9PN0 - chains D and A of the 5 polymer chains in the assembly; structure by electron microscopy, 2.30 A resolution.

== Chain D ==
Molecule: HD4
Amino-acid sequence (19 residues; row label = number of the first residue in the row):
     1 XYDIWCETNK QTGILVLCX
Modified positions: ACE (acetyl group) at position 1; Y2 (D-tyrosine; DTY); NH2 (amino group) at position 19
Covalently attached groups: covalent link ACE_1-C6

== Chain A ==
Molecule: Huntingtin
From: Homo sapiens
UniProtKB: P42858 (HD_HUMAN); the construct has insertions or renumbered stretches relative to UniProt, so the offset changes along the chain: 1-38 = UniProt 1-38; 41-3144 = UniProt 39-3142
Amino-acid sequence (3156 residues; row label = number of the first residue in the row):
     1 MATLEKLMKA FESLKSFQQQ QQQQQQQQQQ QQQQQQQQQQ PPPPPPPPPP PQLPQPPPQA
    61 QPLLPQPQPP PPPPPPPPGP AVAEEPLHRP KKELSATKKD RVNHCLTICE NIVAQSVRNS
   121 PEFQKLLGIA MELFLLCSDD AESDVRMVAD ECLNKVIKAL MDSNLPRLQL ELYKEIKKNG
   181 APRSLRAALW RFAELAHLVR PQKCRPYLVN LLPCLTRTSK RPEESVQETL AAAVPKIMAS
   241 FGNFANDNEI KVLLKAFIAN LKSSSPTIRR TAAGSAVSIC QHSRRTQYFY SWLLNVLLGL
   301 LVPVEDEHST LLILGVLLTL RYLVPLLQQQ VKDTSLKGSF GVTRKEMEVS PSAEQLVQVY
   361 ELTLHHTQHQ DHNVVTGALE LLQQLFRTPP PELLQTLTAV GGIGQLTAAK EESGGRSRSG
   421 SIVELIAGGG SSCSPVLSRK QKGKVLLGEE EALEDDSESR SDVSSSALTA SVKDEISGEL
   481 AASSGVSTPG SAGHDIITEQ PRSQHTLQAD SVDLASCDLT SSATDGDEED ILSHSSSQVS
   541 AVPSDPAMDL NDGTQASSPI SDSSQTTTEG PDSAVTPSDS SEIVLDGTDN QYLGLQIGQP
   601 QDEDEEATGI LPDEASEAFR NSSMALQQAH LLKNMSHCRQ PSDSSVDKFV LRDEATEPGD
   661 QENKPCRIKG DIGQSTDDDS APLVHCVRLL SASFLLTGGK NVLVPDRDVR VSVKALALSC
   721 VGAAVALHPE SFFSKLYKVP LDTTEYPEEQ YVSDILNYID HGDPQVRGAT AILCGTLICS
   781 ILSRSRFHVG DWMGTIRTLT GNTFSLADCI PLLRKTLKDE SSVTCKLACT AVRNCVMSLC
   841 SSSYSELGLQ LIIDVLTLRN SSYWLVRTEL LETLAEIDFR LVSFLEAKAE NLHRGAHHYT
   901 GLLKLQERVL NNVVIHLLGD EDPRVRHVAA ASLIRLVPKL FYKCDQGQAD PVVAVARDQS
   961 SVYLKLLMHE TQPPSHFSVS TITRIYRGYN LLPSITDVTM ENNLSRVIAA VSHELITSTT
  1021 RALTFGCCEA LCLLSTAFPV CIWSLGWHCG VPPLSASDES RKSCTVGMAT MILTLLSSAW
  1081 FPLDLSAHQD ALILAGNLLA ASAPKSLRSS WASEEEANPA ATKQEEVWPA LGDRALVPMV
  1141 EQLFSHLLKV INICAHVLDD VAPGPAIKAA LPSLTNPPSL SPIRRKGKEK EPGEQASVPL
  1201 SPKKGSEASA ASRQSDTSGP VTTSKSSSLG SFYHLPSYLK LHDVLKATHA NYKVTLDLQN
  1261 STEKFGGFLR SALDVLSQIL ELATLQDIGK CVEEILGYLK SCFSREPMMA TVCVQQLLKT
  1321 LFGTNLASQF DGLSSNPSKS QGRAQRLGSS SVRPGLYHYC FMAPYTHFTQ ALADASLRNM
  1381 VQAEQENDTS GWFDVLQKVS TQLKTNLTSV TKNRADKNAI HNHIRLFEPL VIKALKQYTT
  1441 TTCVQLQKQV LDLLAQLVQL RVNYCLLDSD QVFIGFVLKQ FEYIEVGQFR ESEAIIPNIF
  1501 FFLVLLSYER YHSKQIIGIP KIIQLCDGIM ASGRKAVTHA IPALQPIVHD LFVLRGTNKA
  1561 DAGKELETQK EVVVSMLLRL IQYHQVLEMF ILVLQQCHKE NEDKWKRLSR QIADIILPML
  1621 AKQQMHIDSH EALGVLNTLF EILAPSSLRP VDMLLRSMFV TPNTMASVST VQLWISGILA
  1681 ILRVLISQST EDIVLSRIQE LSFSPYLISC TVINRLRDGD STSTLEEHSE GKQIKNLPEE
  1741 TFSRFLLQLV GILLEDIVTK QLKVEMSEQQ HTFYCQELGT LLMCLIHIFK SGMFRRITAA
  1801 ATRLFRSDGC GGSFYTLDSL NLRARSMITT HPALVLLWCQ ILLLVNHTDY RWWAEVQQTP
  1861 KRHSLSSTKL LSPQMSGEEE DSDLAAKLGM CNREIVRRGA LILFCDYVCQ NLHDSEHLTW
  1921 LIVNHIQDLI SLSHEPPVQD FISAVHRNSA ASGLFIQAIQ SRCENLSTPT MLKKTLQCLE
  1981 GIHLSQSGAV LTLYVDRLLC TPFRVLARMV DILACRRVEM LLAANLQSSM AQLPMEELNR
  2041 IQEYLQSSGL AQRHQRLYSL LDRFRLSTMQ DSLSPSPPVS SHPLDGDGHV SLETVSPDKD
  2101 WYVHLVKSQC WTRSDSALLE GAELVNRIPA EDMNAFMMNS EFNLSLLAPC LSLGMSEISG
  2161 GQKSALFEAA REVTLARVSG TVQQLPAVHH VFQPELPAEP AAYWSKLNDL FGDAALYQSL
  2221 PTLARALAQY LVVVSKLPSH LHLPPEKEKD IVKFVVATLE ALSWHLIHEQ IPLSLDLQAG
  2281 LDCCCLALQL PGLWSVVSST EFVTHACSLI HCVHFILEAV AVQPGEQLLS PERRTNTPKA
  2341 ISEEEEEVDP NTQNPKYITA ACEMVAEMVE SLQSVLALGH KRNSGVPAFL TPLLRNIIIS
  2401 LARLPLVNSY TRVPPLVWKL GWSPKPGGDF GTAFPEIPVE FLQEKEVFKE FIYRINTLGW
  2461 TSRTQFEETW ATLLGVLVTQ PLVMEQEESP PEEDTERTQI NVLAVQAITS LVLSAMTVPV
  2521 AGNPAVSCLE QQPRNKPLKA LDTRFGRKLS IIRGIVEQEI QAMVSKRENI ATHHLYQAWD
  2581 PVPSLSPATT GALISHEKLL LQINPERELG SMSYKLGQVS IHSVWLGNSI TPLREEEWDE
  2641 EEEEEADAPA PSSPPTSPVN SRKHRAGVDI HSCSQFLLEL YSRWILPSSS ARRTPAILIS
  2701 EVVRSLLVVS DLFTERNQFE LMYVTLTELR RVHPSEDEIL AQYLVPATCK AAAVLGMDKA
  2761 VAEPVSRLLE STLRSSHLPS RVGALHGILY VLECDLLDDT AKQLIPVISD YLLSNLKGIA
  2821 HCVNIHSQQH VLVMCATAFY LIENYPLDVG PEFSASIIQM CGVMLSGSEE STPSIIYHCA
  2881 LRGLERLLLS EQLSRLDAES LVKLSVDRVN VHSPHRAMAA LGLMLTCMYT GKEKVSPGRT
  2941 SDPNPAAPDS ESVIVAMERV SVLFDRIRKG FPCEARVVAR ILPQFLDDFF PPQDIMNKVI
  3001 GEFLSNQQPY PQFMATVVYK VFQTLHSTGQ SSMVRDWVML SLSNFTQRAP VAMATWSLSC
  3061 FFVSASTSPW VAAILPHVIS RMGKLEQVDV NLFCLVATDF YRHQIEEELD RRAFQSVLEV
  3121 VAAPGSPYHR LLTCLRNVHK VTTCGGSGDY KDDDDK
Unresolved in the structure: 1-97, 330-348, 407-663, 971-982, 1054-1063, 1110-1125, 1165-1227, 1332-1352, 1378-1420, 1556-1562, 1721-1735, 1862-1888, 2068-2094, 2332-2353, 2479-2495, 2587-2590, 2633-2665, 2688-2695, 2728-2781, 2794-2827, 2849-2854, 2893-2912, 2931-2954, 3106, 3124-3126, 3137-3156
Differences from the reference sequence: insertion (39-40); conflict H2311 (Tyr2309 in P42858), I2788 (Val2786 in P42858); expression tag (3145-3156)
Swiss-Prot annotation at these positions:
  - region: T3 to S13 (Sufficient for interaction with TPR), G493 to Q504 (Interaction with ZDHHC17)
  - motif: I2397 to L2406 (Nuclear export signal)
  - site (Cleavage): D513, L514, D530, I531, D552, G553, D586, G587, D589, N590
  - modified residue: K9 (N6-acetyllysine), K178 (N6-acetyllysine), K236 (N6-acetyllysine), K345 (N6-acetyllysine), S413 (Phosphoserine), S419 (Phosphoserine), S421 (Phosphoserine), S434 (Phosphoserine), K444 (N6-acetyllysine), S642 (Phosphoserine), S645 (Phosphoserine), S1181 (Phosphoserine), S1201 (Phosphoserine), S1872 (Phosphoserine), S1876 (Phosphoserine)
  - lipidation: G553 (N-myristoyl glycine)

== Interface between chain D and chain A ==
Pairs across the interface (45; chain D residue first):
  ACE_1(D) with N119(A)
  Y2(D) with N119(A), hydrogen bond (backbone-side chain); M161(A); D162(A); S163(A); L165(A); P166(A); L198(A); R200(A); T1440(A)
  D3(D) with K1436(A); T1439(A); T1440(A)
  I4(D) with T1439(A); V1472(A), hydrophobic; F1476(A), hydrophobic
  W5(D) with L1435(A), hydrophobic; T1439(A); V1472(A)
  C6(D) with N119(A), hydrogen bond
  E7(D) with R200(A), salt bridge
  K10(D) with D1470(A), salt bridge
  G13(D) with L1466(A); L1467(A), hydrogen bond (backbone-backbone)
  I14(D) with R1425(A); E1428(A); L1466(A), hydrogen bond (backbone-backbone); L1467(A), hydrogen bond (backbone-backbone)
  L15(D) with I1424(A); R1425(A), hydrogen bond (backbone-side chain); F1427(A), hydrophobic; E1428(A); V1462(A), hydrophobic; L1467(A), hydrophobic
  V16(D) with R1425(A); V1462(A); N1463(A), hydrogen bond (backbone-backbone); L1466(A), hydrophobic
  L17(D) with F1322(A), hydrophobic; H1421(A); L1460(A); R1461(A); V1462(A), hydrophobic
  C18(D) with R1461(A), hydrogen bond (backbone-backbone); Y1511(A)
Other interface residues (no listed pair), chain D (17 interface residues in all): Q11, T12, NH2_19
Other interface residues (no listed pair), chain A (34 interface residues in all): V1431, I1432, L1457, D1468, S1469, F1473

== In short ==
The interface between chain D and chain A involves 17 residues on one side and 34 on the other; the contacts
include 8 hydrogen bonds and 2 salt bridges. Polar pairs include E7(D)-R200(A), K10(D)-D1470(A) and
Y2(D)-N119(A).
Chain D is HD4 and chain A is Huntingtin (Homo sapiens); the structure, Structure of HTTQ23-HAP40 complex
bound to macrocycles HHD3, HD4 and HL2, was determined by electron microscopy together with 9PMW from the same
study.
